8XPH - chain A; structure by X-ray diffraction, 2.20 A resolution.

[Chain A]
Protein: Laminarinase PtLam
Organism: Planctomycetes bacterium TBK1r
Amino-acid sequence (269 residues; numbered 34 to 302; the number before each row is that of its first residue):
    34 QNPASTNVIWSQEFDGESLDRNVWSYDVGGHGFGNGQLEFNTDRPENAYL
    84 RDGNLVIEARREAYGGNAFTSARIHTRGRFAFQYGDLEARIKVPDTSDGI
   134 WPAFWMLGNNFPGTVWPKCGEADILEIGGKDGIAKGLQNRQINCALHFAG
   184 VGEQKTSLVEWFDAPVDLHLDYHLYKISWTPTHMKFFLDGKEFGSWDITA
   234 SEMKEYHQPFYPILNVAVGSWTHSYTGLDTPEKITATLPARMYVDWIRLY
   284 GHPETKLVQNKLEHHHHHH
Not modelled in the structure: 34-39, 294-302
Metal / ion sites: Ca2+ site 1: Glu46, Gly86, Asp278; Ca2+ site 2: Ala182, Glu235, Glu238

[Overview]
The Ca2+ site 1 is built by Glu46, Gly86 and Asp278. Ala182, Glu235 and Glu238 coordinate Ca2+ site 2.
Chain A is Laminarinase PtLam (Planctomycetes bacterium TBK1r); the structure, Marine Planctomycetes
laminarinase PtLam, was determined by X-ray diffraction, deposited together with 8XPK.
